PDB entry 7WEB | electron microscopy, 3.70 A resolution | chains H and B of the 7 polymer chains in the assembly

== Chain H ==
Protein: The heavy chain of Fab XGv347
Source organism: Homo sapiens
Notes: antibody fragment or engineered binder
Amino-acid sequence (123 residues; each row starts with the number of its first residue):
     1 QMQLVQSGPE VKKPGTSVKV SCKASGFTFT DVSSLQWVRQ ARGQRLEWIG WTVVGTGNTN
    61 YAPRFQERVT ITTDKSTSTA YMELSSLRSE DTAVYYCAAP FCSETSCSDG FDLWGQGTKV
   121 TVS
Disulfides: Cys-22/Cys-97, Cys-102/Cys-107

== Chain B ==
Protein: Spike glycoprotein
Source organism: Severe acute respiratory syndrome coronavirus 2
UniProt: P0DTC2 (SPIKE_SARS2); aligned to UniProt positions 1-1270 over residues 1-1270 (the alignment contains insertions or deletions, so no single offset holds)
Amino-acid sequence (1270 residues; numbered 1 to 1270; the number before each row is that of its first residue):
     1 MFVFLVLLPL VSSQCVNLTT RTQLPPAYTN SFTRGVYYPD KVFRSSVLHS TQDLFLPFFS
    61 NVTWFHVISG TNGTKRFDNP VLPFNDGVYF ASIEKSNIIR GWIFGTTLDS KTQSLLIVNN
   121 ATNVVIKVCE FQFCNDPFLD HKNNKSWMES EFRVYSSANN CTFEYVSQPF LMDLEGKQGN
   181 FKNLREFVFK NIDGYFKIYS KHTPILVREP EDLPQGFSAL EPLVDLPIGI NITRFQTLLA
   241 LHRSYLTPGD SSSGWTAGAA AYYVGYLQPR TFLLKYNENG TITDAVDCAL DPLSETKCTL
   301 KSFTVEKGIY QTSNFRVQPT ESIVRFPNIT NLCPFDEVFN ATRFASVYAW NRKRISNCVA
   361 DYSVLYNLAP FFTFKCYGVS PTKLNDLCFT NVYADSFVIR GDEVRQIAPG QTGNIADYNY
   421 KLPDDFTGCV IAWNSNKLDS KVSGNYNYLY RLFRKSNLKP FERDISTEIY QAGNKPCNGV
   481 AGFNCYFPLR SYSFRPTYGV GHQPYRVVVL SFELLHAPAT VCGPKKSTNL VKNKCVNFNF
   541 NGLKGTGVLT ESNKKFLPFQ QFGRDIADTT DAVRDPQTLE ILDITPCSFG GVSVITPGTN
   601 TSNQVAVLYQ GVNCTEVPVA IHADQLTPTW RVYSTGSNVF QTRAGCLIGA EYVNNSYECD
   661 IPIGAGICAS YQTQTKSHRR ARSVASQSII AYTMSLGAEN SVAYSNNSIA IPTNFTISVT
   721 TEILPVSMTK TSVDCTMYIC GDSTECSNLL LQYGSFCTQL KRALTGIAVE QDKNTQEVFA
   781 QVKQIYKTPP IKYFGGFNFS QILPDPSKPS KRSFIEDLLF NKVTLADAGF IKQYGDCLGD
   841 IAARDLICAQ KFKGLTVLPP LLTDEMIAQY TSALLAGTIT SGWTFGAGAA LQIPFAMQMA
   901 YRFNGIGVTQ NVLYENQKLI ANQFNSAIGK IQDSLSSTAS ALGKLQDVVN HNAQALNTLV
   961 KQLSSKFGAI SSVLNDIFSR LDKVEAEVQI DRLITGRLQS LQTYVTQQLI RAAEIRASAN
  1021 LAATKMSECV LGQSKRVDFC GKGYHLMSFP QSAPHGVVFL HVTYVPAQEK NFTTAPAICH
  1081 DGKAHFPREG VFVSNGTHWF VTQRNFYEPQ IITTDNTFVS GNCDVVIGIV NNTVYDPLQP
  1141 ELDSFKEELD KYFKNHTSPD VDLGDISGIN ASVVNIQKEI DRLNEVAKNL NESLIDLQEL
  1201 GKYEQYIKWP WYIWLGFIAG LIAIVMVTIM LCCMTSCCSC LKGCCSCGSC CKFDEDDSEP
  1261 VLKGVKLHYT
Unresolved in the structure: 1-13, 69-74, 241-250, 674-685, 826-845, 1160-1270
Disulfides: Cys-15/Cys-134, Cys-129/Cys-161, Cys-288/Cys-298, Cys-333/Cys-358, Cys-376/Cys-429, Cys-388/Cys-522, Cys-477/Cys-485, Cys-614/Cys-646, Cys-659/Cys-668, Cys-735/Cys-757, Cys-740/Cys-746, Cys-1029/Cys-1040, Cys-1079/Cys-1123
Glycans and other covalent adducts: N-acetylglucosamine (NAG) linked to Asn-17, Asn-61, Asn-123, Asn-143, Asn-328, Asn-600, Asn-613, Asn-654, Asn-706, Asn-714, Asn-798, Asn-1095, Asn-1131, Asn-1155
Sequence notes: variant Val-67 (Ala in P0DTC2), Ile-93 (Thr95 in P0DTC2), Asp-140 (Gly142 in P0DTC2), Asp-336 (Gly339 in P0DTC2), Leu-368 (Ser371 in P0DTC2), Pro-370 (Ser373 in P0DTC2), Phe-372 (Ser375 in P0DTC2), Asn-414 (Lys417 in P0DTC2), Lys-437 (Asn440 in P0DTC2), Ser-443 (Gly446 in P0DTC2), Asn-474 (Ser477 in P0DTC2), Lys-475 (Thr478 in P0DTC2), Ala-481 (Glu484 in P0DTC2), Arg-490 (Gln493 in P0DTC2), Ser-493 (Gly496 in P0DTC2), Arg-495 (Gln498 in P0DTC2), Tyr-498 (Asn501 in P0DTC2), His-502 (Tyr505 in P0DTC2), Lys-544 (Thr547 in P0DTC2), Gly-611 (Asp614 in P0DTC2), Tyr-652 (His655 in P0DTC2), Lys-676 (Asn679 in P0DTC2), His-678 (Pro681 in P0DTC2), Lys-761 (Asn764 in P0DTC2), Tyr-793 (Asp796 in P0DTC2), Lys-853 (Asn856 in P0DTC2), His-951 (Gln954 in P0DTC2), Lys-966 (Asn969 in P0DTC2), Phe-978 (Leu981 in P0DTC2); insertion (209-211)
Residues lining bound ligands: N-acetylglucosamine (NAG; 2-acetamido-2-deoxy-beta-D-glucopyranose): Lys-111, Thr-112, Ile-230
Curated features (UniProtKB/Swiss-Prot):
  - lipidation (S-palmitoyl cysteine): Cys-1240, Cys-1247, Cys-1250
  - glycosylation (N-linked (GlcNAc...) asparagine): Asn-17 (complex), Asn-61 (hybrid), Asn-331 (complex), Asn-603 (hybrid)

== Chain H / chain B interface ==
Residue-residue contacts (21):
  Asp-31(H) / Phe-453(B)
  Val-32(H) / Phe-453(B)
  Val-32(H) / Ala-472(B)  hydrophobic
  Ser-34(H) / Tyr-486(B)  hydrogen bond
  Trp-51(H) / Gly-482(B)
  Trp-51(H) / Tyr-486(B)
  Val-53(H) / Tyr-486(B)  hydrophobic
  Gly-55(H) / Leu-452(B)
  Thr-56(H) / Leu-452(B)
  Thr-56(H) / Phe-453(B)
  Thr-56(H) / Phe-487(B)
  Thr-105(H) / Ala-472(B)
  Ser-106(H) / Ala-472(B)
  Cys-107(H) / Ala-472(B)
  Cys-107(H) / Gly-473(B)
  Cys-107(H) / Asn-474(B)  hydrogen bond (backbone-backbone)
  Ser-108(H) / Asn-484(B)  hydrogen bond (backbone-side chain)
  Asp-109(H) / Lys-475(B)
  Asp-109(H) / Phe-483(B)
  Asp-109(H) / Asn-484(B)  hydrogen bond
  Phe-111(H) / Phe-483(B)  hydrophobic
Other interface residues (no listed pair), chain B (12 interface residues in all): Asn-414

== Summary ==
Chain H and chain B form an interface of 13 and 12 residues respectively; the contacts include 4 hydrogen
bonds. Polar contacts include Ser-34(H)/Tyr-486(B), Ser-108(H)/Asn-484(B) and Asp-109(H)/Asn-484(B). Chain B
binds N-acetylglucosamine. Covalently linked N-acetylglucosamine: at Asn-17(B), Asn-61(B), Asn-123(B),
Asn-143(B), Asn-328(B) and Asn-600(B) and 8 more.
Here chain H is the heavy chain of Fab XGv347 (Homo sapiens) and chain B is Spike glycoprotein (Severe acute
respiratory syndrome coronavirus 2). Entry 7WEB (SARS-CoV-2 Omicron variant spike protein with two XGv347
binding to two open state RBDs) was determined by electron microscopy (same publication as 7WE7, 7WE8, 7WE9,
7WEA, 7WEC, 7WED and 3 further entries).
